7MY6 - chains A and B; structure by X-ray diffraction, 2.02 A resolution.

# Chain A (and B)
Protein: Farnesyl-diphosphate synthase
Organism: Synechococcus elongatus PCC 7942
Notes: EC 2.5.1.10; chain B of this document is another copy of the same molecule, construct and numbering; everything in this record applies to it too
UniProtKB: Q31Q61 (Q31Q61_SYNE7); numbering as in UniProt (aligned over 1-301)
Chain sequence (310 residues; numbered 1 to 310; the number before each row is that of its first residue):
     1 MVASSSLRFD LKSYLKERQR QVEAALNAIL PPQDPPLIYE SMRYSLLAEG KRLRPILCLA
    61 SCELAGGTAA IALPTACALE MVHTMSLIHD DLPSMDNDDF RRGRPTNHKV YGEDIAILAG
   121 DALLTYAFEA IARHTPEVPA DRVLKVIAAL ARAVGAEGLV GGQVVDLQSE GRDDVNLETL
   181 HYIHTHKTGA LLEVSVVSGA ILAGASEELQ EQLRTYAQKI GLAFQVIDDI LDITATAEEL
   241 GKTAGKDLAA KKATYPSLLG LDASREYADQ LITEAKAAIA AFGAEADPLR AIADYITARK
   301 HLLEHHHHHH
Not modelled in the structure: 1, 236-251, 305-310 (chain B: 1, 236-251, 304-310)
Differences from the reference sequence: expression tag (302-310)
Ion coordination: Mg2+ site 1: Asp90, Asp96 (together with 3-methylbut-3-enyl trihydrogen diphosphate); Mg2+ site 2 near Asp229 (its only coordinating residue here)
Small-molecule neighbours: 3-methylbut-3-enyl trihydrogen diphosphate (IPE): Ser86, Leu87, Asp90, Asp91, Asp96, Asp98, Arg101, Leu159, Gln163, Asp166, Lys187, Thr188
Reported in the primary citation:
  - self-association interface (contacts with another copy of this molecule): His89, Asp121, Phe128, Ile147, Val154
  - Mg2+ coordination: Asp90, Asp96, Asp229
  - Mg2+ coordination through a water molecule: Asp91, Asp98, Gln163, Asp166, Lys187, Asp228, Asp232
  - binding site for sulfate ion: Lys51, His83, Arg102
  - binding site for 3-methylbut-3-enyl trihydrogen diphosphate: Arg101
  - specificity-determining residues: Met85, Ser86 (citing earlier work)
  - catalytic residues: Asp90, Asp96
  - conformationally variable residues (helix shift, side-chain flip): Arg102, Ala235

# Interface between chain A and chain B
Contacting residue pairs (82):
  Pro35(A) with Ala156(B); Gly161(B); Val165(B), hydrophobic; Tyr182(B)
  Leu37(A) with Gln168(B)
  Ile38(A) with Ala156(B), hydrophobic; Val164(B), hydrophobic
  Tyr39(A) with Ala156(B); Glu157(B)
  Met85(A) with Asp121(B)
  His89(A) with Ile117(B); Asp121(B), salt bridge
  Leu92(A) with Ile117(B), hydrophobic
  Ser94(A) with Glu113(B); Asp114(B); Ile117(B)
  Met95(A) with Asp114(B)
  Glu113(A) with Ser94(B); Glu113(B)
  Asp114(A) with Ser94(B); Met95(B); Leu167(B)
  Ile117(A) with His89(B); Leu92(B), hydrophobic; Ser94(B)
  Leu118(A) with Met95(B), hydrophobic; Val160(B); Gln163(B); Val164(B), hydrophobic; Leu167(B), hydrophobic
  Asp121(A) with Met85(B); His89(B), salt bridge; Asp121(B); Leu124(B)
  Leu124(A) with Asp121(B); Leu124(B), hydrophobic; Thr125(B)
  Thr125(A) with Leu124(B); Ala151(B); Val154(B); Gly155(B)
  Phe128(A) with Phe128(B), hydrophobic
  Glu129(A) with Ala148(B); Ala151(B); Arg152(B), salt bridge; Glu157(B)
  Ala132(A) with Leu144(B), hydrophobic; Ile147(B), hydrophobic; Ala148(B), hydrophobic
  Arg133(A) with Ala148(B), hydrogen bond (side chain-backbone); Arg152(B)
  Ala140(A) with Ala140(B); Asp141(B)
  Asp141(A) with Ala140(B)
  Val143(A) with Leu144(B), hydrophobic
  Leu144(A) with Ala132(B); Ala140(B); Val143(B), hydrophobic; Leu144(B)
  Ile147(A) with Ala132(B), hydrophobic
  Ala148(A) with Glu129(B); Ala132(B); Arg133(B), hydrogen bond (backbone-side chain)
  Ala151(A) with Thr125(B); Glu129(B)
  Arg152(A) with Glu129(B), salt bridge; Arg133(B)
  Val154(A) with Thr125(B)
  Gly155(A) with Thr125(B)
  Ala156(A) with Pro35(B); Ile38(B), hydrophobic; Tyr39(B)
  Glu157(A) with Tyr39(B)
  Val160(A) with Leu118(B)
  Gly161(A) with Pro35(B)
  Gln163(A) with Leu118(B)
  Val164(A) with Ile38(B), hydrophobic
  Val165(A) with Pro35(B), hydrophobic
  Leu167(A) with Asp114(B); Leu118(B), hydrophobic
  Gln168(A) with Leu37(B)
  Tyr182(A) with Pro35(B)
Other interface residues (no listed pair), chain A (45 interface residues in all): Asp34, Met42, Ile115, Ala122, Ala149
Other interface residues (no listed pair), chain B (45 interface residues in all): Asp34, Met42, Ile115, Ala122, Ala149

# In short
The chain A/chain B interface involves 45 residues from each chain; the contacts include 2 hydrogen bonds and
4 salt bridges. Polar contacts include His89(A)-Asp121(B), Glu129(A)-Arg152(B) and Arg133(A)-Ala148(B). Bound
to chain A: 3-methylbut-3-enyl trihydrogen diphosphate. The paper reports catalytic residues Asp90(A) and
Asp96(A); a binding site for sulfate ion at Lys51(A), His83(A) and Arg102(A).
Both chains are Farnesyl-diphosphate synthase (Synechococcus elongatus PCC 7942). Entry 7MY6 (Se-CrtE C-term
His-tag with IPP added) was determined by X-ray diffraction (same publication as 7MXZ, 7MY0, 7MY1 and 7MY7).
